PDB entry 3GZ6 | X-ray diffraction, 2.90 A resolution | chains D and B of the 4 polymer chains in the assembly

[Chain D]
Molecule: 27-nt DNA strand
Sequence (27 nucleotides; row label = number of the first residue in the row):
     1 GTAATAGTGT CTTTAAGACA CTATTAC

[Chain B]
Name: MutT/nudix family protein
Organism: Shewanella oneidensis
UniProtKB: Q8EFJ3 (Q8EFJ3_SHEON); residue numbers follow UniProt; this construct covers 1-237
Sequence (240 residues; each row starts with the number of its first residue; numbers below 1 keep their minus sign (Gly-2 is residue -2)):
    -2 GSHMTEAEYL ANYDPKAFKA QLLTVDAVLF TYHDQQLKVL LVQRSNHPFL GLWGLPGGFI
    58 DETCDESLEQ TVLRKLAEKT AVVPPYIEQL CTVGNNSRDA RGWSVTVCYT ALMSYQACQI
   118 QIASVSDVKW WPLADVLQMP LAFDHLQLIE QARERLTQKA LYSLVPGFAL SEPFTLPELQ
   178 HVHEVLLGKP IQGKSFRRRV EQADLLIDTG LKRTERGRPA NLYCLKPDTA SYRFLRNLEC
Unresolved in the structure: -2 to 17, 237
Construct notes: expression tag (-2 to 0)
Reported in the primary citation:
  - binding site for the 27-nt DNA strand: Gln189, Lys191, Ser192, Arg194, Arg195, Arg196, Arg213, Arg215, Arg233
  - specificity-determining residues: Gln189, Lys191, Ser192, Arg195 (by similarity / conservation)

[How chain D and chain B interact]
Residue-residue contacts (23; chain D residue first):
  DA4(D) - Arg213(B)  phosphate contact
  DA4(D) - Gly214(B)  base contact
  DA4(D) - Arg215(B)  base contact
  DT5(D) - Glu212(B)  sugar contact
  DT5(D) - Arg213(B)  salt bridge to the phosphate
  DT5(D) - Gly214(B)  sugar contact
  DT5(D) - Arg215(B)  hydrogen bond to the base
  DA6(D) - Pro174(B)  phosphate contact
  DA6(D) - Arg194(B)  sugar contact
  DA6(D) - Arg215(B)  hydrogen bond to the base
  DA6(D) - Pro216(B)  phosphate contact
  DA6(D) - Ala217(B)  phosphate contact
  DG7(D) - Pro174(B)  phosphate contact
  DG7(D) - Arg194(B)  salt bridge to the phosphate
  DG7(D) - Arg215(B)  sugar contact
  DG7(D) - Ala217(B)  phosphate contact
  DG7(D) - Asn218(B)  hydrogen bond to the phosphate
  DT8(D) - Lys191(B)  sugar contact
  DT8(D) - Arg194(B)  base contact
  DG9(D) - Lys191(B)  hydrogen bond to the base
  DT10(D) - Lys191(B)  base contact
  DT10(D) - Arg195(B)  base contact
  DT14(D) - Arg233(B)  base contact
Other interface residues (no listed pair), chain D (10 interface residues in all): DC11, DA15
Other interface residues (no listed pair), chain B (13 interface residues in all): Leu173

[Summary]
10 residues of chain D and 13 residues of chain B are in contact, with 4 hydrogen bonds and 2 salt bridges.
Polar pairs include DT5(D)-Arg215(B), DA6(D)-Arg215(B) and DG9(D)-Lys191(B). From the paper: a binding site
for the 27-nt DNA strand at Gln189(B), Lys191(B) and Ser192(B) among others; specificity determinants
Gln189(B), Lys191(B) and Ser192(B) among others.
Chain D is a 27-nt DNA strand and chain B is MutT/nudix family protein (Shewanella oneidensis); the structure,
Crystal structure of Shewanella oneidensis NrtR complexed with a 27mer DNA, was determined by X-ray
diffraction together with 3GZ5 and 3GZ8 from the same study.
